5LEJ - chains A and B of the 4 polymer chains in the assembly; structure by X-ray diffraction, 2.70 A resolution.

# Chain A (and B)
Molecule: Listeriolysin regulatory protein
From: Listeria monocytogenes serovar 1/2a (strain ATCC BAA-679 / EGD-e)
Notes: chain B of this document is another copy of the same molecule, construct and numbering; everything in this record applies to it too
UniProt: P22262 (PRFA_LISMO); residues 1-237 here = UniProt positions 1-237
Amino-acid sequence (237 residues; each row starts with the number of its first residue):
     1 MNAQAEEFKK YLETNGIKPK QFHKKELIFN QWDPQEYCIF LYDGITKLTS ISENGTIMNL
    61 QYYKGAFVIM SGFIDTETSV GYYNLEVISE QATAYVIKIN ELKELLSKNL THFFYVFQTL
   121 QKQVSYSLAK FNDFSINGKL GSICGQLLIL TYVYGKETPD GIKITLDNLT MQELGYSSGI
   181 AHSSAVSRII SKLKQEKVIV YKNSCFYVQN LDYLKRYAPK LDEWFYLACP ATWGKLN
Disordered / not traced: 1 (chain B: fully traced)
Curated features (UniProtKB/Swiss-Prot):
  - natural variant: Gly145 (G145S: In prfA* mutant which constitutively overexpresses virulence genes. Presumably blocks prfA in a cofactor-independent transcriptionally active conformation)

# Interface between chain A and chain B
Pairs across the interface - 92 pairs, chain A then chain B:
  Gln4(A) with Asp75(B)
  Leu48(A) with Leu128(B), hydrophobic
  Ser50(A) with Asn132(B), hydrogen bond; Lys220(B)
  Met58(A) with Phe131(B), hydrophobic; Asn132(B); Ser135(B)
  Leu60(A) with Leu128(B); Phe131(B)
  Gln61(A) with Leu128(B)
  Met70(A) with Gln121(B)
  Gly72(A) with Gln121(B), hydrogen bond (backbone-side chain)
  Phe73(A) with Gln121(B); Lys122(B)
  Ile74(A) with Phe114(B), hydrophobic; Phe117(B), hydrophobic; Gln121(B), hydrogen bond (backbone-side chain)
  Asp75(A) with Gln4(B); Phe114(B); Gln118(B)
  Ser79(A) with Leu227(B)
  Val80(A) with Ser125(B)
  Gly81(A) with Leu227(B)
  Tyr82(A) with Lys220(B), hydrogen bond (backbone-side chain); Glu223(B), hydrogen bond (backbone-side chain); Leu227(B)
  Tyr83(A) with Leu128(B); Ala129(B), hydrogen bond (side chain-backbone); Lys220(B)
  Lys103(A) with Phe114(B)
  Ser107(A) with Leu110(B); Phe114(B)
  Leu110(A) with Ser107(B); Leu110(B), hydrophobic
  Phe113(A) with Phe113(B), hydrophobic; Phe114(B), hydrophobic; Phe117(B), hydrophobic
  Phe114(A) with Asp75(B); Lys103(B); Ser107(B); Phe113(B), hydrophobic
  Phe117(A) with Ile74(B), hydrophobic; Phe113(B), hydrophobic; Val116(B), hydrophobic; Phe117(B), hydrophobic; Leu120(B)
  Gln118(A) with Phe73(B); Ile74(B); Asp75(B), hydrogen bond (side chain-backbone); Thr76(B)
  Leu120(A) with Phe117(B), hydrophobic; Leu120(B), hydrophobic; Gln121(B)
  Gln121(A) with Met70(B); Gly72(B), hydrogen bond (side chain-backbone); Phe73(B); Ile74(B), hydrogen bond (side chain-backbone)
  Lys122(A) with Phe73(B)
  Gln123(A) with Val124(B)
  Val124(A) with Leu120(B), hydrophobic; Gln123(B); Val124(B), hydrophobic
  Ser125(A) with Val80(B)
  Ser127(A) with Ser127(B)
  Leu128(A) with Leu48(B), hydrophobic; Tyr83(B)
  Ala129(A) with Tyr83(B), hydrogen bond (backbone-side chain)
  Lys130(A) with Phe131(B)
  Phe131(A) with Met58(B), hydrophobic; Leu60(B); Lys130(B); Phe134(B), hydrophobic; Ser177(B)
  Asn132(A) with Ser50(B), hydrogen bond; Met58(B); Leu60(B)
  Phe134(A) with Phe131(B), hydrophobic
  Ser135(A) with Met58(B); Lys139(B), hydrogen bond (backbone-side chain); Gly179(B)
  Ile136(A) with Met58(B), hydrophobic
  Lys139(A) with Ser135(B), hydrogen bond (side chain-backbone)
  Gly179(A) with Ser135(B); Ile136(B)
  Lys220(A) with Ser50(B); Tyr82(B), hydrogen bond (side chain-backbone); Tyr83(B)
  Glu223(A) with Gly81(B); Tyr82(B), hydrogen bond (side chain-backbone)
  Leu227(A) with Ser79(B); Gly81(B); Tyr82(B)
Interface residues without a listed pair, chain A (50 interface residues in all): Asn59, Thr78, Tyr115, Val116, Ser177, Ser178, Ala228
Interface residues without a listed pair, chain B (51 interface residues in all): Asn59, Gln61, Thr78, Ser178, Trp224, Ala228

# In short
The interface between chain A and chain B involves 50 residues on one side and 51 on the other; the contacts
include 15 hydrogen bonds. Among the polar pairs are Ser50(A)-Asn132(B), Gly72(A)-Gln121(B) and
Ile74(A)-Gln121(B).
Both chains are Listeriolysin regulatory protein (Listeria monocytogenes serovar 1/2a (strain ATCC BAA-679 /
EGD-e)). Entry 5LEJ (The Transcriptional Regulator PrfA from Listeria Monocytogenes in complex with a 30-bp
operator PrfA-box motif) was determined by X-ray diffraction, deposited together with 5LEK and 5LRS.
